9JK8 - chains A and B of the 6 polymer chains in the assembly; structure by electron microscopy, 2.60 A resolution.

Chain A (and B):
Molecule: Vang-like protein 1
Source organism: Homo sapiens
Notes: chain B of this document is another copy of the same molecule, construct and numbering; everything in this record applies to it too
UniProt: Q8TAA9 (VANG1_HUMAN); residues 1-524 here = UniProt positions 1-524
Sequence (530 residues; numbered -5 to 524; the number before each row is that of its first residue; numbers below 1 keep their minus sign (Gly-5 is residue -5)):
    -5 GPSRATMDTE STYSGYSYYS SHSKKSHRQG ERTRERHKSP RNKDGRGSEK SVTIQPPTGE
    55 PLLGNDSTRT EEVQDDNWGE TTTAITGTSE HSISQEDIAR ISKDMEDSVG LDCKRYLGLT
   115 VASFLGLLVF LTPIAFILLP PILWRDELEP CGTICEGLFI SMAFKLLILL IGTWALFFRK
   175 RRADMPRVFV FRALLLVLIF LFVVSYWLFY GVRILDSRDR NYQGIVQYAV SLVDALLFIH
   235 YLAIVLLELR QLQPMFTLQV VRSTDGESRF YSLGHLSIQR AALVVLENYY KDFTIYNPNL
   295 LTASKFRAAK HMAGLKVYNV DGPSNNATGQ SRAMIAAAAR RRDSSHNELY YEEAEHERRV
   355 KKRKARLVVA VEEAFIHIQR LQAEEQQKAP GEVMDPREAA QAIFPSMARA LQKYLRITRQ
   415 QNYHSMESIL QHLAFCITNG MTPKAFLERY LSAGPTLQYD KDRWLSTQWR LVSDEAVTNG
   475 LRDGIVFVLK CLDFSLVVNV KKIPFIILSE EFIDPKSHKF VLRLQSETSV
Disordered / not traced: -5 to 113, 309-328, 376-385, 520-524
Construct notes: expression tag (-5 to 0)
Disulfides: Cys145-Cys149
Reported in the primary citation:
  - disease-associated variants - I136N, F153S, R274Q, F440V: decreased stability (proposed by the authors, not directly observed)

Interface between chain A and chain B:
Pairs across the interface (183; chain A residue first):
  Gly146(A) with Arg207(B), hydrogen bond (backbone-side chain)
  Thr147(A) with Phe203(B); Arg207(B), hydrogen bond (side chain-backbone); Ile208(B); Asp213(B)
  Ile148(A) with Gly218(B)
  Glu150(A) with Phe203(B); Arg207(B), salt bridge
  Gly151(A) with Phe203(B); Tyr222(B)
  Ile154(A) with Ser199(B)
  Ser155(A) with Tyr200(B); Ser225(B)
  Phe158(A) with Leu195(B); Phe196(B), hydrophobic; Ser199(B); Tyr200(B), hydrophobic
  Lys159(A) with Asp228(B); Ala229(B)
  Leu161(A) with Leu192(B), hydrophobic
  Ile162(A) with Ala229(B); Phe232(B); Ile233(B), hydrophobic; Leu236(B)
  Ile165(A) with Leu236(B), hydrophobic; Leu240(B), hydrophobic
  Gly166(A) with Leu236(B)
  Trp168(A) with Arg244(B)
  Ala169(A) with Val239(B), hydrophobic; Leu240(B), hydrophobic; Arg244(B), hydrogen bond (backbone-side chain)
  Leu170(A) with Val239(B), hydrophobic; Leu243(B); Arg244(B)
  Arg173(A) with Arg244(B); Gln247(B), hydrogen bond; Met249(B); His269(B)
  Arg175(A) with Phe499(B)
  Arg176(A) with Gln247(B); Pro248(B), hydrogen bond (side chain-backbone); Met249(B); Ile497(B); Phe499(B); Ile500(B)
  Ala177(A) with Phe499(B); Ile500(B)
  Asp178(A) with Phe499(B); Ile500(B), hydrogen bond (backbone-backbone); Ile501(B); Leu502(B), hydrogen bond (backbone-backbone)
  Pro180(A) with Leu502(B); Ser503(B); Glu504(B)
  Arg181(A) with Glu504(B), salt bridge
  Leu231(A) with Phe232(B), hydrophobic
  Phe232(A) with Phe232(B), hydrophobic
  His234(A) with Tyr235(B), hydrogen bond (backbone-side chain)
  Tyr235(A) with Tyr235(B), hydrogen bond (backbone-side chain)
  Ile238(A) with Tyr235(B); Val239(B), hydrophobic; Leu243(B), hydrophobic
  Glu242(A) with Leu246(B)
  Leu243(A) with Leu243(B), hydrophobic; Leu246(B), hydrophobic
  Leu246(A) with Leu246(B), hydrophobic
  Leu277(A) with Ile500(B), hydrophobic; Leu502(B), hydrophobic
  Leu280(A) with Ile500(B), hydrophobic; Leu502(B), hydrophobic
  Lys285(A) with Phe264(B); Tyr265(B); Ser266(B), hydrogen bond
  Met306(A) with Leu518(B), hydrophobic; Gln519(B)
  Lys355(A) with Tyr344(B)
  Lys356(A) with Asn341(B), hydrogen bond (backbone-side chain); Tyr344(B); Tyr345(B), hydrogen bond
  Ala359(A) with Asn341(B); Leu343(B); Tyr344(B)
  Arg360(A) with Arg336(B), hydrogen bond (side chain-backbone); Asp337(B), hydrogen bond (side chain-backbone); Ser339(B), hydrogen bond (side chain-backbone); His340(B); Asn341(B)
  Val362(A) with Leu343(B), hydrophobic
  Val363(A) with Arg336(B); Leu343(B), hydrophobic
  Ala364(A) with Arg336(B)
  Glu366(A) with Ser298(B); Arg301(B), salt bridge
  Glu367(A) with His305(B), salt bridge; Arg336(B), salt bridge
  Ile370(A) with Ala302(B), hydrophobic; His305(B); Met306(B), hydrophobic
  His371(A) with His305(B); Ile329(B)
  Pro399(A) with Ile329(B), hydrophobic
  Ser400(A) with Ile329(B); Ala333(B); Arg336(B), hydrogen bond (backbone-side chain)
  Arg403(A) with Arg334(B); Asp337(B), salt bridge
  Phe429(A) with Val480(B), hydrophobic; Val491(B), hydrophobic
  Asn433(A) with Val482(B); Val491(B)
  Met435(A) with Ser257(B); Val491(B), hydrophobic
  Thr436(A) with Ser257(B), hydrogen bond (backbone-backbone); Thr258(B), hydrogen bond (side chain-backbone)
  Lys438(A) with Asp259(B)
  Ala439(A) with Arg256(B); Ser257(B); Gly260(B)
  Glu442(A) with Gly260(B); Ser262(B)
  Pro449(A) with Phe264(B), hydrophobic
  Leu451(A) with Thr251(B); Phe264(B), hydrophobic; Lys495(B), hydrogen bond (backbone-side chain)
  Gln452(A) with Gln253(B); Phe264(B); Lys495(B)
  Tyr453(A) with Lys495(B)
  Lys455(A) with Asp477(B), salt bridge
  Trp458(A) with Pro498(B)
  Ser460(A) with Pro498(B); Phe499(B), hydrogen bond (side chain-backbone); Ile500(B); Ile501(B), hydrogen bond (backbone-backbone)
  Thr461(A) with Ile501(B)
  Trp463(A) with Ile500(B); Ile501(B), hydrogen bond (backbone-backbone); Leu502(B); Ser503(B), hydrogen bond (backbone-backbone)
  Arg464(A) with Ser503(B); Glu505(B), salt bridge
  Leu465(A) with Leu502(B), hydrophobic; Ser503(B), hydrogen bond (backbone-backbone); Glu504(B); Glu505(B)
  Val466(A) with Glu505(B); Ile507(B), hydrophobic
  Val471(A) with Glu504(B)
  Lys484(A) with Glu505(B); Ile507(B)
  Ser511(A) with Arg374(B), hydrogen bond (backbone-side chain)
  His512(A) with Pro390(B); Thr432(B), hydrogen bond (side chain-backbone)
  Lys513(A) with Arg374(B); Val387(B); Met388(B)
  Phe514(A) with Gln373(B); Arg374(B); Glu386(B); Val387(B); Met388(B), hydrogen bond (backbone-backbone); Pro390(B), hydrophobic; Ile431(B)
  Val515(A) with Ile372(B); Gln373(B); Glu386(B); Val387(B), hydrophobic; Met388(B)
  Leu516(A) with His371(B); Glu386(B); Met388(B); Ala396(B), hydrophobic
  Arg517(A) with His371(B); Ile372(B); Gln373(B), hydrogen bond (backbone-backbone)
  Leu518(A) with Ile370(B); His371(B); Gln373(B)
  Gln519(A) with Phe369(B), hydrogen bond (side chain-backbone); Ile370(B), hydrogen bond (backbone-backbone); Ile372(B), hydrogen bond (side chain-backbone); Gln373(B); Arg374(B)
Other interface residues (no listed pair), chain A (90 interface residues in all): Lys174, Met179, Gln221, Asp228, Ala276, Glu281, Tyr284, Arg352, Ala404, Gly434, Leu483
Other interface residues (no listed pair), chain B (96 interface residues in all): Phe185, Leu188, Ile219, Gln221, Val255, Ala330, Glu347, Leu375, Asp389, Ala393, Ser489, Lys496

Summary:
90 residues of chain A face 96 of chain B across their interface, with 31 hydrogen bonds and 8 salt bridges.
Among the polar pairs are Glu150(A)-Arg207(B), Arg181(A)-Glu504(B) and Glu366(A)-Arg301(B). The paper reports
that I136N, F153S and R274Q of chain A, among others, reduce stability.
Chain A and chain B are both Vang-like protein 1 (Homo sapiens); the structure, Human VANGL1 in complex with
PK1, was determined by electron microscopy together with 9JK6, 9JK7, 9JK9 and 9JKA from the same study.
